PDB entry 5S9P | X-ray diffraction, 2.10 A resolution | chain A

== Chain A ==
Molecule: Bromodomain-containing protein 4
From: Homo sapiens
Reference sequence: O60885 (BRD4_HUMAN); numbering as in UniProt (aligned over 44-168)
Amino-acid sequence (128 residues; numbered 41 to 168; the number before each row is that of its first residue):
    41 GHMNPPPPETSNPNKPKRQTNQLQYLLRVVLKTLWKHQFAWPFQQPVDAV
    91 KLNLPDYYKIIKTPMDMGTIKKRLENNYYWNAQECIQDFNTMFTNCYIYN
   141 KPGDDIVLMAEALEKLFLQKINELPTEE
Construct notes: expression tag (41-43)
Swiss-Prot annotation at these positions:
  - site: N140 (Acetylated histone binding)
  - cross-link: K99 (Glycyl lysine isopeptide (Lys-Gly) (interchain with G-Cter in SUMO2))
  - natural variant: D145 (D145G: Found in a patient with a neurodevelopmental syndrome; uncertain significance)
  - mutagenesis: N140 (N140A: Abolishes binding to acetylated histones)
Residues lining bound ligands: 9-benzyl-2- (YW4; 9-benzyl-2-(3,5-dimethyl-1,2-oxazol-4-yl)-7-(2-hydroxypropan-2-yl)-9H-carbazole-4-carboxamide): W81, P82, F83, Q85, P86, V87, D88, K91, L92, L94, Y97, C136, Y139, N140, D145, I146, M149

== In short ==
Bound to chain A: 9-benzyl-2-. From UniProt: one mutagenesis site.
Chain A is Bromodomain-containing protein 4 (Homo sapiens); the structure, CRYSTAL STRUCTURE OF THE FIRST
BROMODOMAIN OF HUMAN BRD4 IN COMPLEX WITH
9-benzyl-2-(3,5-dimethyl-1,2-oxazol-4-yl)-7-(2-hydroxypropan-2-yl)-9H-carbazole-4-carboxamide, was determined
by X-ray diffraction together with 5S9O, 5S9Q and 5S9R from the same study.
